Entry 6CPT (X-ray diffraction, 1.90 A resolution); this record covers chain A.

== Chain A ==
Name: Phosphodiesterase
Organism: Candida albicans
Notes: EC 3.1.4.-
UniProtKB: Q8NJP9 (Q8NJP9_CANAX); numbering as in UniProt (aligned over 1-571)
Sequence (571 residues; each row starts with the number of its first residue):
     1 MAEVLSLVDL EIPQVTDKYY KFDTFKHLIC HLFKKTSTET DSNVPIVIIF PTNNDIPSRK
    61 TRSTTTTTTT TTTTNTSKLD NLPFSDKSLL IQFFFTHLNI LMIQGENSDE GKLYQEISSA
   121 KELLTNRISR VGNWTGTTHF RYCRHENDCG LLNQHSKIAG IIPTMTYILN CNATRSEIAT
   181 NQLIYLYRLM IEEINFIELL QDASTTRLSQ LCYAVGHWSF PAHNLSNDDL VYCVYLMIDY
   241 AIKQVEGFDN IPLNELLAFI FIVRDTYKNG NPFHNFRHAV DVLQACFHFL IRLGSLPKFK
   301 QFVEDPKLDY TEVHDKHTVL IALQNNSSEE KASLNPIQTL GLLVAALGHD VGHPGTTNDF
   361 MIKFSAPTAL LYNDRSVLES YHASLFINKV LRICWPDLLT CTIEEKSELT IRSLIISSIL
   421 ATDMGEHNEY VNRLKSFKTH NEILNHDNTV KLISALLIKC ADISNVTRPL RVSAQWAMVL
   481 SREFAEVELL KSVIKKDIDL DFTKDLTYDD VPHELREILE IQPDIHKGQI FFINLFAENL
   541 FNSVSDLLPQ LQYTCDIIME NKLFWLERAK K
Not modelled in the structure: 53-75, 106-109, 142-155, 324-330, 440-442, 571
Sequence notes: conflict Lys-316 (Thr in Q8NJP9)
Bound ions: Zn2+: His-278, His-349, Asp-350, Asp-462; Mg2+ near Asp-350 (its only coordinating residue here)
Small-molecule neighbours: 3-isobutyl-1-methylxanthine (IBM): Asp-462, Ile-463, Asn-465, Val-466, Leu-480, Phe-484, Gly-528, Gln-529, Phe-532

== Summary ==
Chain A binds 3-isobutyl-1-methylxanthine. His-278, His-349, Asp-350 and Asp-462 coordinate Zn2+.
Chain A is Phosphodiesterase (Candida albicans); the structure, crystal structure of yeast caPDE2 in complex
with IBMX, was determined by X-ray diffraction, deposited together with 6CPU.
